PDB entry 7VHE | X-ray diffraction, 1.90 A resolution | chains A and B of the 7 polymer chains in the assembly

# Chain A
Name: rRNA N-glycosylase
From: Escherichia coli
Notes: EC 3.2.2.22
Reference sequence: Q8XBV2 (Q8XBV2_ECOLX); residues 1-297 here correspond to UniProt positions 23-319 (UniProt number = residue number + 22)
Sequence (297 residues; each row starts with the number of its first residue):
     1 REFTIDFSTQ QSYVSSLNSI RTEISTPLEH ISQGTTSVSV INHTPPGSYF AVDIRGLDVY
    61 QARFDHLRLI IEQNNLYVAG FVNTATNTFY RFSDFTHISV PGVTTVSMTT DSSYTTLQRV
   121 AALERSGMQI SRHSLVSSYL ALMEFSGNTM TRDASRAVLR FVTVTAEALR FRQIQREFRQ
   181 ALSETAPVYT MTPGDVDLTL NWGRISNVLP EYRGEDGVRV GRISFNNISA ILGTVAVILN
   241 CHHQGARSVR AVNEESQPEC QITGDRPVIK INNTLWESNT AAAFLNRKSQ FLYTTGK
Unresolved in the structure: 243-256
Disulfides: Cys241-Cys260
What the authors report for this chain:
  - catalytic residues: Glu167, Arg170 (citing earlier work)

# Chain B
Name: Shiga toxin 2 B subunit
From: Escherichia coli
Reference sequence: Q7DJJ2 (Q7DJJ2_ECOLX); residues 1-70 here correspond to UniProt positions 20-89 (UniProt number = residue number + 19)
Sequence (70 residues; each row starts with the number of its first residue):
     1 ADCAKGKIEF SKYNEDDTFT VKVDGKEYWT SRWNLQPLLQ SAQLTGMTVT IKSSTCESGS
    61 GFAEVQFNND
Unresolved in the structure: 57-59
Disulfides: Cys3-Cys56

# Interface between chain A and chain B
Residue-residue contacts - 12 pairs, chain A then chain B:
  Arg266(A) - Thr45(B)
  Ile271(A) - Leu44(B)
  Leu285(A) - Ser41(B)
  Leu285(A) - Leu44(B)  hydrophobic
  Leu285(A) - Thr45(B)
  Arg287(A) - Pro37(B)
  Lys288(A) - Asn34(B)
  Lys288(A) - Pro37(B)
  Ser289(A) - Trp33(B)
  Ser289(A) - Asn34(B)  hydrogen bond (backbone-side chain)
  Phe291(A) - Trp33(B)  hydrophobic
  Leu292(A) - Trp33(B)  hydrophobic
Other interface residues (no listed pair), chain A (9 interface residues in all): Ile269
Other interface residues (no listed pair), chain B (7 interface residues in all): Asn69

# Summary
The interface between chain A and chain B involves 9 residues on one side and 7 on the other, with 1 hydrogen
bond. The hydrogen-bonded pair is Ser289(A)-Asn34(B). The paper reports catalytic residues Glu167(A) and
Arg170(A).
Here chain A is rRNA N-glycosylase and chain B is Shiga toxin 2 B subunit, both from Escherichia coli. Entry
7VHE (Crystal structure of the STX2a complexed with RRRA peptide) was determined by X-ray diffraction together
with 7VHC, 7VHD and 7VHF from the same study.
